Entry 9FWV (electron microscopy, 3.50 A resolution); this record covers chains E and R of the 20 polymer chains in the assembly.

== Chain E ==
Protein: Ribulose bisphosphate carboxylase small subunit
Organism: Synechococcus elongatus PCC 7942
UniProt: P04716 (RBS_SYNP6); residues 8-108 here = UniProt positions 8-108
Amino-acid sequence (101 residues; each row starts with the number of its first residue):
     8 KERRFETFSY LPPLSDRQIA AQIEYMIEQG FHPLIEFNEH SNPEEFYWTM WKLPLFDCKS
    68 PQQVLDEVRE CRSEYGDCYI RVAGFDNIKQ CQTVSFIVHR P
Curated features (UniProtKB/Swiss-Prot):
  - region: F12 to L21 (Hydrophobic)

== Chain R ==
Protein: Ribulose bisphosphate carboxylase large chain
Organism: Synechococcus elongatus PCC 7942
Notes: EC 4.1.1.39
UniProt: Q31NB3 (RBL_SYNE7); residues 20-461 here correspond to UniProt positions 17-458 (UniProt number = residue number - 3)
Amino-acid sequence (442 residues; each row starts with the number of its first residue):
    20 YKLTYYTPDY TPKDTDLLAA FRFSPQPGVP ADEAGAAIAA ESSTGTWTTV WTDLLTDMDR
    80 YKGKCYHIEP VQGEENSYFA FIAYPLDLFE EGSVTNILTS IVGNVFGFKA IRSLRLEDIR
   140 FPVALVKTFQ GPPHGIQVER DLLNKYGRPM LGCTIKPKLG LSAKNYGRAV YECLRGGLDF
   200 TKDDENINSQ PFQRWRDRFL FVADAIHKSQ AETGEIKGHY LNVTAPTCEE MMKRAEFAKE
   260 LGMPIIMHDF LTAGFTANTT LAKWCRDNGV LLHIHRAMHA VIDRQRNHGI HFRVLAKCLR
   320 LSGGDHLHSG TVVGKLEGDK ASTLGFVDLM REDHIEADRS RGVFFTQDWA SMPGVLPVAS
   380 GGIHVWHMPA LVEIFGDDSV LQFGGGTLGH PWGNAPGATA NRVALEACVQ ARNEGRDLYR
   440 EGGDILREAG KWSPELAAAL DL
Disordered / not traced: 66-67, 332-337, 404-411

== Interface between chain E and chain R ==
Contacting residue pairs (13; chain E residue first):
  M57(E) with W70(R), hydrophobic
  F63(E) with W70(R); L73(R), hydrophobic; L74(R), hydrophobic
  F92(E) with L74(R), hydrophobic
  N94(E) with L73(R), hydrogen bond (side chain-backbone); L74(R); T75(R), hydrogen bond (side chain-backbone); D76(R), hydrogen bond (backbone-backbone)
  I95(E) with D76(R); R79(R)
  Q97(E) with L74(R); T75(R)
Interface residues without a listed pair, chain E (7 interface residues in all): P61

== Summary ==
Chain E and chain R form an interface of 7 and 6 residues respectively, with 3 hydrogen bonds. Among the polar
pairs are N94(E)-L73(R), N94(E)-T75(R) and N94(E)-D76(R).
Chain E is Ribulose bisphosphate carboxylase small subunit and chain R is Ribulose bisphosphate carboxylase
large chain, both from Synechococcus elongatus PCC 7942; the structure, Rubisco in native beta-carboxysomes,
was determined by electron microscopy.
